PDB entry 6ZWO | electron microscopy, 3.00 A resolution | chains F and H of the 4 polymer chains in the assembly

# Chain F
Protein: Rapamycin-insensitive companion of mTOR
From: Homo sapiens
UniProt: Q6R327 (RICTR_HUMAN); residue numbers follow UniProt; this construct covers 1-1708
Sequence (1708 residues; numbered 1 to 1708; the number before each row is that of its first residue):
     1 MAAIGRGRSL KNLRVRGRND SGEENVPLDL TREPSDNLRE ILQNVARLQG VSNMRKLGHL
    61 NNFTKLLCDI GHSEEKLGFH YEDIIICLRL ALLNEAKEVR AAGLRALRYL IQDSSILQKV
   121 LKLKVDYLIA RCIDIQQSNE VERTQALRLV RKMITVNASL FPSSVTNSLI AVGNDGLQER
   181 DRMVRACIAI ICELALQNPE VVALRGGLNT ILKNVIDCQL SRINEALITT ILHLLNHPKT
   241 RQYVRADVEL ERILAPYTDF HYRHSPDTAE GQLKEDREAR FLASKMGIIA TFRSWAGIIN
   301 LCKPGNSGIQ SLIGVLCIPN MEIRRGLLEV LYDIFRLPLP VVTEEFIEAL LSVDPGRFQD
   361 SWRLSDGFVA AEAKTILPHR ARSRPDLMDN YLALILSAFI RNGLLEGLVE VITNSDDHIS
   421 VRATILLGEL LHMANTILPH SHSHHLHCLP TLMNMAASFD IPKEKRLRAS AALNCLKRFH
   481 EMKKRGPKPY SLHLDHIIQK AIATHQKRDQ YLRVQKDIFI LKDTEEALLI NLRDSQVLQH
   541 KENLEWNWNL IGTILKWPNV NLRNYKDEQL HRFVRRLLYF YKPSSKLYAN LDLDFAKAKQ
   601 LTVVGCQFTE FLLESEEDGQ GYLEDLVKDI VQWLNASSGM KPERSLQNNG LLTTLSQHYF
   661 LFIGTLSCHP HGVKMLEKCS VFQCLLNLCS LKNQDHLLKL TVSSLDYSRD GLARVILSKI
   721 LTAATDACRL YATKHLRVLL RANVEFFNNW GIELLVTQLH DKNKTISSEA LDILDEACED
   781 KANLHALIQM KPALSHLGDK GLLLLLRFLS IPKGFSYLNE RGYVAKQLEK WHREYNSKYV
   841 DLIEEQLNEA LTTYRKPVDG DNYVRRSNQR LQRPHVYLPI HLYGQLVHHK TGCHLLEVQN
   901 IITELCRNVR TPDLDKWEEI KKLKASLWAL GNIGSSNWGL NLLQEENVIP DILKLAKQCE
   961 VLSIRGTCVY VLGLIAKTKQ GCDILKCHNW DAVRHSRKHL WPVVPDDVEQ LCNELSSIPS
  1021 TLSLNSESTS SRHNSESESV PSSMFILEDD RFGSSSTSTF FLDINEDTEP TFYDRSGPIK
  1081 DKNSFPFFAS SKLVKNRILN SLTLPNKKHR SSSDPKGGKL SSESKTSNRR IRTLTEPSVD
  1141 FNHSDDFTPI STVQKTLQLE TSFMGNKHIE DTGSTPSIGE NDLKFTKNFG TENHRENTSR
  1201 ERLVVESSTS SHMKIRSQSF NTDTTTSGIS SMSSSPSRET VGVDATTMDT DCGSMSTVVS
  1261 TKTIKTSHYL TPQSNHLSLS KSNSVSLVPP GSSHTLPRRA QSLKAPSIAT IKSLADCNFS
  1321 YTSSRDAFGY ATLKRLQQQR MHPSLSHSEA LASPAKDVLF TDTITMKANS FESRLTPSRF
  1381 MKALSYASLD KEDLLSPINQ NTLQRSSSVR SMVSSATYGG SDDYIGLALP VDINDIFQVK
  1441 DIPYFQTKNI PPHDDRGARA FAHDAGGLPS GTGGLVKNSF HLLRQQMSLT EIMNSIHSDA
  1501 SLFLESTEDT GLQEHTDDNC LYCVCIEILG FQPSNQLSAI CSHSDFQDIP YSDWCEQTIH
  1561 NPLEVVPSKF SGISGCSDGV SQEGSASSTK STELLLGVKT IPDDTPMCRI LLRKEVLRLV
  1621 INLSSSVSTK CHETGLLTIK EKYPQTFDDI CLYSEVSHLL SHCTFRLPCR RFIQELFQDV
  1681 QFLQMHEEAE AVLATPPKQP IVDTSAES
Disordered / not traced: 1-24, 511-519, 858-871, 1006-1422, 1449-1478, 1495-1509, 1539-1606, 1695-1708
Ion coordination: Zn2+: H1515, C1520, C1523, C1651
Ligand contacts:
  - acetyl group (ACE): R293, W295, Y391, L847, L851, Y970
  - ATP-gamma-S (AGS; phosphothiophosphoric acid-adenylate ester): K541, N543, W546, R572, R575, R576, Y579, L587
Curated features (UniProtKB/Swiss-Prot):
  - binding site (ATP): N543, R572, R576
  - binding site (Zn(2+)): H1515, C1520, C1523, C1651
  - modified residue: S21 (Phosphoserine), S35 (Phosphoserine), S265 (Phosphoserine), K1092 (N6-acetyllysine), K1095 (N6-acetyllysine), T1103 (Phosphothreonine), K1116 (N6-acetyllysine), K1119 (N6-acetyllysine), K1125 (N6-acetyllysine), T1135 (Phosphothreonine), S1138 (Phosphoserine), S1162 (Phosphoserine), S1219 (Phosphoserine), S1235 (Phosphoserine), T1271 (Phosphothreonine), S1274 (Phosphoserine), S1278 (Phosphoserine), S1282 (Phosphoserine), S1284 (Phosphoserine), T1295 (Phosphothreonine) and 16 more in UniProt
  - cross-link: K274 (Glycyl lysine isopeptide (Lys-Gly) (interchain with G-Cter in ubiquitin))
  - mutagenesis: K274 (K274G: Abolishes deubiquitination by USP9X and increases interaction with MTOR. No effect on interaction with SIN1), K1080 to K1082 (In M1; does not affect acetylation), K1092 to K1095 (In M2; decreased acetylation and activity of the mTORC2 complex), K1107 to K1108 (In M3; does not affect acetylation), K1116 to K1125 (In M4; decreased acetylation and activity of the mTORC2 complex), T1135 (T1135A: Impaired phosphorylation by RPS6KB1, leading to increased activity of the mTORC2 complex), S1235 (S1235A: Impaired phosphorylation by GSK3B in response to stress, leading to increased mTORC2 activity; S1235D: Mimics phosphorylation; decreased activity of mTORC2), T1695 (T1695G: Reduced GSK3-mediated phosphorylation, reduced interaction with FBXW7, reduced FBXW7-mediated ubiquitination and increased stability)
From the paper describing this entry:
  - binding site for ATP-gamma-S: K541, N543, R572, R575, R576
  - binding site for ATP-gamma-S: Y579 (proposed by the authors, not directly observed)

# Chain H
Protein: Target of rapamycin complex 2 subunit MAPKAP1
From: Homo sapiens
UniProt: Q9BPZ7 (SIN1_HUMAN); residue numbers follow UniProt; this construct covers 2-522
Sequence (521 residues; row label = number of the first residue in the row):
     2 AFLDNPTIIL AHIRQSHVTS DDTGMCEMVL IDHDVDLEKI HPPSMPGDSG SEIQGSNGET
    62 QGYVYAQSVD ITSSWDFGIR RRSNTAQRLE RLRKERQNQI KCKNIQWKER NSKQSAQELK
   122 SLFEKKSLKE KPPISGKQSI LSVRLEQCPL QLNNPFNEYS KFDGKGHVGT TATKKIDVYL
   182 PLHSSQDRLL PMTVVTMASA RVQDLIGLIC WQYTSEGREP KLNDNVSAYC LHIAEDDGEV
   242 DTDFPPLDSN EPIHKFGFST LALVEKYSSP GLTSKESLFV RINAAHGFSL IQVDNTKVTM
   302 KEILLKAVKR RKGSQKVSGP QYRLEKQSEP NVAVDLDSTL ESQSAWEFCL VRENSSRADG
   362 VFEEDSQIDI ATVQDMLSSH HYKSFKVSMI HRLRFTTDVQ LGISGDKVEI DPVTNQKAST
   422 KFWIKQKPIS IDSDLLCACD LAEEKSPSHA IFKLTYLSNH DYKHLYFESD AATVNEIVLK
   482 VNYILESRAS TARADYFAQK QRKLNRRTSF SFQKEKKSGQ Q
Disordered / not traced: 37-83, 147-522
Covalently attached groups: acetyl group (ACE) linked to A2
Curated features (UniProtKB/Swiss-Prot):
  - binding site (a 1,2-diacyl-sn-glycero-3-phospho-(1D-myo-inositol-3,4,5-trisphosphate)): R393, K428, K464
  - modified residue: A2 (N-acetylalanine), T86 (Phosphothreonine), S128 (Phosphoserine), S186 (Phosphoserine), S315 (Phosphoserine), S356 (Phosphoserine), T398 (Phosphothreonine), S510 (Phosphoserine)
  - natural variant: R81 (R81T: In ovarian cancer)
  - mutagenesis: R83 (R83A: Specifically abolishes ability of the mTORC2 complex to catalyze phosphorylation of SGK1, without affecting AKT1), E236 to D244 (Decreased ability of the mTORC2 complex to catalyze phosphorylation of AKT1), H287 (H287A: Does not affect interaction with KRAS), L291 (L291D: Decreased interaction with KRAS), R311 (R311E: Does not affect interaction with KRAS), R312 (R312E: Decreased interaction with KRAS)
From the paper describing this entry:
  - post-translational modification sites: A2
  - post-translational modification sites: T86 (citing earlier work)

# Interface between chain F and chain H
Residue-residue contacts (72; chain F residue first):
  T144(F) - V30(H)
  L147(F) - V30(H)  hydrophobic
  R148(F) - V30(H)
  R148(F) - I32(H)
  R148(F) - D35(H)  salt bridge
  R151(F) - R15(H)
  R151(F) - V30(H)
  R151(F) - L31(H)
  R151(F) - I32(H)  hydrogen bond (side chain-backbone)
  R151(F) - D35(H)  salt bridge
  R151(F) - V36(H)  hydrogen bond (side chain-backbone)
  T155(F) - D35(H)  hydrogen bond (side chain-backbone)
  T155(F) - V36(H)  hydrogen bond (side chain-backbone)
  R182(F) - M26(H)
  M183(F) - M26(H)  hydrophobic
  R185(F) - H18(H)
  R185(F) - D22(H)  salt bridge
  R185(F) - D23(H)  salt bridge
  R185(F) - T24(H)
  A189(F) - H18(H)
  C192(F) - I14(H)  hydrophobic
  E193(F) - L11(H)
  E193(F) - R15(H)  salt bridge
  L196(F) - I10(H)  hydrophobic
  L196(F) - L11(H)  hydrophobic
  L220(F) - S21(H)
  R222(F) - Q16(H)
  R222(F) - S17(H)
  R222(F) - T20(H)  hydrogen bond
  I223(F) - S17(H)
  I223(F) - H18(H)
  I223(F) - S21(H)
  A226(F) - H13(H)
  A226(F) - I14(H)
  A226(F) - S17(H)
  L227(F) - H18(H)
  T229(F) - L4(H)
  T230(F) - I14(H)
  H233(F) - D5(H)  hydrogen bond (side chain-backbone)
  H233(F) - I10(H)
  N236(F) - D5(H)
  R293(F) - A2(H)  hydrogen bond (backbone-backbone)
  W295(F) - A2(H)
  W295(F) - F3(H)
  E844(F) - F3(H)
  L847(F) - F3(H)  hydrophobic
  N848(F) - A2(H)
  N848(F) - F3(H)
  N848(F) - L4(H)
  L851(F) - A2(H)
  T852(F) - A2(H)
  T852(F) - L4(H)
  Y854(F) - A12(H)
  Y854(F) - H13(H)
  Y854(F) - Q16(H)  hydrogen bond (backbone-side chain)
  R855(F) - Q16(H)
  W917(F) - D5(H)
  K924(F) - F3(H)
  K924(F) - D5(H)  salt bridge
  S963(F) - F3(H)
  S963(F) - D5(H)
  T967(F) - F3(H)
  Y970(F) - F3(H)  hydrophobic
  L1637(F) - T86(H)
  L1637(F) - R89(H)
  L1637(F) - L93(H)  hydrophobic
  K1640(F) - L90(H)
  F1672(F) - T86(H)
  F1672(F) - R89(H)
  E1675(F) - S84(H)
  E1675(F) - T86(H)
  L1676(F) - T86(H)
Interface residues without a listed pair, chain F (53 interface residues in all): R108, E140, K152, A186, I190, E225, S294, T853, P857, G966, T1634, T1638, E1641
Interface residues without a listed pair, chain H (37 interface residues in all): N6, P7, I9, C27, M29, H34, N85, R97
From the paper, about this interface:
  - interface residues, chain H: A2(H), F3(H), D5(H), T86(H)

# In short
The interface between chain F and chain H involves 53 residues on one side and 37 on the other, with 8
hydrogen bonds and 6 salt bridges. Polar pairs include R148(F)-D35(H), R151(F)-D35(H) and R185(F)-D22(H). From
the paper: a binding site for ATP-gamma-S at K541(F), N543(F) and R572(F) among others; interface residues
A2(H), F3(H) and D5(H) among others.
Chain F is Rapamycin-insensitive companion of mTOR and chain H is Target of rapamycin complex 2 subunit
MAPKAP1, both from Homo sapiens; the structure, cryo-EM structure of human mTOR complex 2, focused on one
half, was determined by electron microscopy, deposited together with 6ZWM.
